PDB entry 4E0H | X-ray diffraction, 2.00 A resolution | chain A

Chain A:
Protein: Mitochondrial FAD-linked sulfhydryl oxidase ERV1
From: Saccharomyces cerevisiae
Notes: EC 1.8.3.2; fragment: FAD binding domain
UniProt: P27882 (ERV1_YEAST); residue numbers follow UniProt; this construct covers 86-189
Sequence (106 residues; each row starts with the number of its first residue):
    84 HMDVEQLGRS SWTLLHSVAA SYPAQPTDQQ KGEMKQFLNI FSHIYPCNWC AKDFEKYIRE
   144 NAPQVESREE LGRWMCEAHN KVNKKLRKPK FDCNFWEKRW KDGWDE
Not modelled in the structure: 189
Disulfides: Cys130-Cys133, Cys159-Cys176
Differences from the reference sequence: expression tag (84-85)
Small-molecule neighbours: FAD (flavin-adenine dinucleotide): Val87, Glu88, Gly91, Arg92, Ser94, Trp95, His99, Phe124, Tyr128, Trp132, Cys133, Phe137, Cys159, His162, Asn163, Val165, Asn166, Lys168, Leu169, Lys171, Phe174, Trp179, Arg182, Trp183
Swiss-Prot annotation at these positions:
  - binding site (FAD): Glu88 to Trp95, His99, Tyr128, Cys159 to Lys171, Arg182, Trp183
  - mutagenesis: Cys130 (C130S: Loss of function), Cys133 (C133S: Loss of function), Cys159 (C159S: Reduces catalytic activity 3.3-fold), Cys176 (C176S: Reduces catalytic activity 2.6-fold)
From the paper describing this entry:
  - binding site for flavin-adenine dinucleotide: Cys133
  - self-association interface (contacts with another copy of this molecule): Leu90, Leu97, Val101, Ser104, Glu116, Gln119, Phe120, Ile123, Phe124, His126, Ile127, Pro129
  - mutagenesis - C130S: abolished binding to NTD-C30S

Summary:
Bound to chain A: flavin-adenine dinucleotide. Curated annotation (UniProt) lists 25 FAD-binding residues and
4 mutagenesis sites. From the paper: a binding site for flavin-adenine dinucleotide at Cys133; C130S abolishes
binding to NTD-C30S.
Chain A is Mitochondrial FAD-linked sulfhydryl oxidase ERV1 (Saccharomyces cerevisiae); the structure, Crystal
structure of FAD binding domain of Erv1 from Saccharomyces cerevisiae, was determined by X-ray diffraction
(same publication as 4E0I).
